6HVA - chains R and S of the 28 polymer chains in the assembly; structure by X-ray diffraction, 2.90 A resolution.

# Chain R
Protein: Proteasome subunit alpha type-5
From: Saccharomyces cerevisiae S288C
Notes: EC 3.4.25.1
UniProt: P32379 (PSA5_YEAST); residues -7 to 252 here correspond to UniProt positions 1-260 (UniProt number = residue number + 8)
Sequence (260 residues; row label = number of the first residue in the row; numbers below 1 keep their minus sign (Met-7 is residue -7)):
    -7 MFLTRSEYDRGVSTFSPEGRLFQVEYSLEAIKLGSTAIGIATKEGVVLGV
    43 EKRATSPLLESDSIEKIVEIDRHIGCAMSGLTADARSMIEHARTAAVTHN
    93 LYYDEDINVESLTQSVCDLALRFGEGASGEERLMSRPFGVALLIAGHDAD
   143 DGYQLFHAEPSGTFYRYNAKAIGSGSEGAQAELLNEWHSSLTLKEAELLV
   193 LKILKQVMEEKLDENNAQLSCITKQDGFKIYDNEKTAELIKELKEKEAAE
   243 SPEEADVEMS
Unresolved in the structure: -7 to 0, 118-124, 243-252

# Chain S
Protein: Proteasome subunit alpha type-6
From: Saccharomyces cerevisiae S288C
Notes: EC 3.4.25.1
UniProt: P40302 (PSA6_YEAST); residues 0-233 here correspond to UniProt positions 1-234 (UniProt number = residue number + 1)
Sequence (234 residues; numbered 0 to 233; the number before each row is that of its first residue; numbering starts at 0):
     0 MFRNNYDGDTVTFSPTGRLFQVEYALEAIKQGSVTVGLRSNTHAVLVALK
    50 RNADELSSYQKKIIKCDEHMGLSLAGLAPDARVLSNYLRQQCNYSSLVFN
   100 RKLAVERAGHLLCDKAQKNTQSYGGRPYGVGLLIIGYDKSGAHLLEFQPS
   150 GNVTELYGTAIGARSQGAKTYLERTLDTFIKIDGNPDELIKAGVEAISQS
   200 LRDESLTVDNLSIAIVGKDTPFTIYDGEAVAKYI
Unresolved in the structure: 0-2
Curated features (UniProtKB/Swiss-Prot):
  - modified residue: Ser13 (Phosphoserine)
  - cross-link: Lys190 (Glycyl lysine isopeptide (Lys-Gly) (interchain with G-Cter in ubiquitin))

# Chain R / chain S interface
Residue-residue contacts - 48 pairs, chain R then chain S:
  Arg2(R) - Gly7(S)
  Ser5(R) - Arg125(S)
  Thr6(R) - Gly7(S)  hydrogen bond (side chain-backbone)
  Thr6(R) - Gln20(S)
  Phe7(R) - Gln20(S)  hydrogen bond (backbone-side chain)
  Phe7(R) - Tyr23(S)
  Phe7(R) - Ala24(S)  hydrophobic
  Phe7(R) - Leu76(S)  hydrophobic
  Phe7(R) - Arg125(S)
  Phe7(R) - Pro126(S)
  Phe7(R) - Gly128(S)
  Ser8(R) - Tyr23(S)
  Pro9(R) - Tyr23(S)  hydrophobic
  Pro9(R) - Glu26(S)
  Glu10(R) - Glu26(S)
  Glu10(R) - Gln30(S)
  Gly11(R) - Tyr23(S)
  Gly11(R) - Ala27(S)
  Leu13(R) - Arg125(S)
  Gln106(R) - Arg81(S)  hydrogen bond
  Asp110(R) - Arg81(S)  salt bridge
  Leu113(R) - Pro78(S)  hydrophobic
  Leu113(R) - Asp79(S)
  Leu113(R) - Arg125(S)
  Ser153(R) - Pro78(S)
  Gly154(R) - Pro78(S)
  Thr155(R) - Gln59(S)
  Thr155(R) - Pro78(S)
  Phe156(R) - Gln59(S)
  Tyr157(R) - Arg50(S)
  Tyr157(R) - Ala52(S)
  Tyr157(R) - Ser56(S)
  Tyr157(R) - Ser57(S)
  Tyr157(R) - Gln59(S)
  Arg158(R) - Ser56(S)
  Arg158(R) - Ser57(S)  hydrogen bond (backbone-backbone)
  Tyr159(R) - Ala52(S)
  Tyr159(R) - Asp53(S)
  Tyr159(R) - Leu55(S)
  Tyr159(R) - Ser56(S)
  Asn160(R) - Leu55(S)  hydrogen bond (backbone-backbone)
  Ala161(R) - Leu55(S)
  Gln172(R) - Asp53(S)  hydrogen bond
  Gln172(R) - Leu55(S)
  Leu175(R) - Leu55(S)
  Leu176(R) - Glu54(S)
  Leu176(R) - Leu55(S)  hydrophobic
  Trp179(R) - Leu55(S)  hydrophobic
Also at the interface, not in a pair above, chain R (27 interface residues in all): Gly3, Glu117
Also at the interface, not in a pair above, chain S (25 interface residues in all): Asp6, Asn51, Gly123

# In short
Chain R and chain S form an interface of 27 and 25 residues respectively, with 6 hydrogen bonds and 1 salt
bridge. Polar contacts include Asp110(R)-Arg81(S), Thr6(R)-Gly7(S) and Phe7(R)-Gln20(S).
Chain R is Proteasome subunit alpha type-5 and chain S is Proteasome subunit alpha type-6, both from
Saccharomyces cerevisiae S288C; the structure, Yeast 20S proteasome with human beta2i (1-53) in complex with
13, was determined by X-ray diffraction together with 6HTB, 6HTC, 6HTD, 6HTP, 6HTR, 6HUB and 30 further
entries from the same study.
